Entry 6Z11 (electron microscopy, 3.36 A resolution); this record covers chains B and D of the 6 polymer chains in the assembly.

Chain B:
Protein: DNA-directed RNA polymerase subunit alpha
Source organism: Mycolicibacterium smegmatis MC2 155
Notes: EC 2.7.7.6
UniProtKB: A0QSL8 (RPOA_MYCS2); residues 1-350 here = UniProt positions 1-350
Sequence (350 residues; numbered 1 to 350; the number before each row is that of its first residue):
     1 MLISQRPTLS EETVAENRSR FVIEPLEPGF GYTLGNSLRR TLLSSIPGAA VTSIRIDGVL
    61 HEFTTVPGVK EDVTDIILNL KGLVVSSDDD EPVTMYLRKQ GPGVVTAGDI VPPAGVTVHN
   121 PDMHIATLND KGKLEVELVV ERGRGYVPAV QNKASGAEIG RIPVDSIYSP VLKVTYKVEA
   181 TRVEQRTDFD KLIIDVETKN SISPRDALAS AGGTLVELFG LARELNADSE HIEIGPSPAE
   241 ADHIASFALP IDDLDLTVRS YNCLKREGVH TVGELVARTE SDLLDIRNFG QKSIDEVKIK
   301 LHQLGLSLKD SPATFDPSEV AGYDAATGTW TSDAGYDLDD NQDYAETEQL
Disordered / not traced: 236-350

Chain D:
Protein: DNA-directed RNA polymerase subunit beta'
Source organism: Mycolicibacterium smegmatis MC2 155
Notes: EC 2.7.7.6
UniProtKB: A0QS66 (RPOC_MYCS2); residue numbers follow UniProt; this construct covers 1-1317
Sequence (1317 residues; each row starts with the number of its first residue):
     1 MLDVNFFDEL RIGLATADDI RNWSYGEVKK PETINYRTLK PEKDGLFCEK IFGPTRDWEC
    61 YCGKYKRVRF KGIICERCGV EVTRAKVRRE RMGHIELAAP VTHIWYFKGV PSRLGYLLDL
   121 APKDLEKIIY FAAYVITSVD DEMRHNELST LEAEMAVEKK AVEDQRDADL EARAQKLEAD
   181 LAELEAEGAK SDVRRKVRDS GEREMRQLRD RAQRELDRLD EIWNTFTKLA PKQLIVDEVL
   241 YRELQDRYGE YFTGAMGAES IKKLIENFDI DAEAESLREV IRSGKGQKKL RALKRLKVVA
   301 AFQQSGNSPM GMVLDAVPVI PPELRPMVQL DGGRFATSDL NDLYRRVINR NNRLKRLIDL
   361 GAPEIIVNNE KRMLQESVDA LFDNGRRGRP VTGPGNRPLK SLSDLLKGKQ GRFRQNLLGK
   421 RVDYSGRSVI VVGPQLKLHQ CGLPKLMALE LFKPFVMKRL VDLNHAQNIK SAKRMVERQR
   481 PQVWDVLEEV IAEHPVLLNR APTLHRLGIQ AFEPQLVEGK AIQLHPLVCE AFNADFDGDQ
   541 MAVHLPLSAE AQAEARILML SSNNILSPAS GKPLAMPRLD MVTGLYYLTT LVEGATGEYQ
   601 AATKDAPEQG VYSSPAEAIM AMDRGALSVR AKIKVRLTEL RPPTDLEAQL FENGWKPGDA
   661 WTAETTLGRV MFNELLPKSY PFVNEQMHKK VQARIINDLA ERFPMIVVAQ TVDKLKDAGF
   721 YWATRSGVTV SMADVLVPPQ KQEILERHEA EADAIERKYQ RGALNHTERN ESLVKIWQDA
   781 TEEVGKALEE FYPADNPIIT IVKSGATGNL TQTRTLAGMK GLVTNPKGEF IPRPIKSSFR
   841 EGLTVLEYFI NTHGARKGLA DTALRTADSG YLTRRLVDVS QDVIVREHDC ETERGINVTL
   901 AERGPDGTLI RDAHVETSAF ARTLATDAVD ANGNVIIERG HDLGDPAIDA LLAAGITTVK
   961 VRSVLTCTSA TGVCAMCYGR SMATGKLVDI GEAVGIVAAQ SIGEPGTQLT MRTFHQGGVT
  1021 GGADIVGGLP RVQELFEARV PRNKAPIADV AGRVRLEESD KFFKITIVPD DGGEEVVYDK
  1081 LSKRQRLRVI THEDGTEGVL SDGDHVEVGD QLMEGAADPH EVLRVQGPRE VQIHLVKEVQ
  1141 EVYRAQGVSI HDKHIEVIVR QMLRRVTIID SGSTEFLPGS LTERAEFEAE NRRVVAEGGE
  1201 PAAGRPVLMG ITKASLATDS WLSAASFQET TRVLTDAAIN CRSDKLNGLK ENVIIGKLIP
  1261 AGTGISRYRN IQVQPTEEAR AAAYTIPSYE DQYYSPDFGQ ATGAAVPLDD YGYSDYR
Disordered / not traced: 1-3, 304-307, 1016-1025, 1094-1096, 1195-1203, 1284-1317
Metal / ion sites: Zn2+ site 1: C60, C62, C75, C78; Mg2+: D535, D537, D539 (shared with 1 residue of chain H); Zn2+ site 2: C890, R962, C967, C974, C977
UniProt features mapped onto this chain:
  - binding site (Zn(2+)): C60, C62, C75, C78, C890, C967, C974, C977
  - binding site (Mg(2+)): D535, D537, D539

Chain B / chain D interface:
Residue-residue contacts - 38 pairs, chain B then chain D:
  R39(B) - I619(D)
  R39(B) - D623(D)  salt bridge
  L43(B) - D623(D)
  H61(B) - K604(D)
  E62(B) - K604(D)  hydrogen bond (backbone-backbone)
  F63(B) - A602(D)
  F63(B) - D605(D)
  F63(B) - A606(D)
  F63(B) - P607(D)
  T74(B) - E608(D)
  D75(B) - R636(D)
  L78(B) - Y612(D)
  L78(B) - S613(D)  hydrogen bond (backbone-side chain)
  L78(B) - R636(D)
  N79(B) - R636(D)
  K81(B) - V611(D)
  K81(B) - E617(D)  salt bridge
  Y146(B) - Y612(D)
  Y146(B) - E617(D)  hydrogen bond
  Y146(B) - M620(D)  hydrophobic
  Y146(B) - A621(D)  hydrophobic
  Y146(B) - R624(D)  hydrogen bond (backbone-side chain)
  P148(B) - R624(D)
  I162(B) - P607(D)  hydrophobic
  D165(B) - V611(D)
  D165(B) - E617(D)
  I167(B) - E617(D)
  I167(B) - M620(D)  hydrophobic
  S169(B) - M620(D)
  L172(B) - A616(D)
  K173(B) - P615(D)
  K173(B) - A616(D)
  R182(B) - W484(D)
  R182(B) - E488(D)
  E184(B) - D485(D)
  Q185(B) - P481(D)
  Q185(B) - D485(D)
  T187(B) - E518(D)
Also at the interface, not in a pair above, chain B (25 interface residues in all): R40, V147, V171
Also at the interface, not in a pair above, chain D (26 interface residues in all): T603, A626, E674

Summary:
25 residues of chain B and 26 residues of chain D are in contact; the contacts include 4 hydrogen bonds and 2
salt bridges. Polar contacts include R39(B)-D623(D), K81(B)-E617(D) and L78(B)-S613(D). Curated annotation
(UniProt) lists 8 Zn2+-binding residues and 3 Mg2+-binding residues on chain D.
Here chain B is DNA-directed RNA polymerase subunit alpha and chain D is DNA-directed RNA polymerase subunit
beta', both from Mycolicibacterium smegmatis MC2 155. Entry 6Z11 (Structure of Mycobacterium smegmatis HelD
protein in complex with RNA polymerase core - State III, primary ...) was determined by electron microscopy.
